Entry 3ORM (X-ray diffraction, 2.50 A resolution); this record covers chain A.

== Chain A ==
Name: Serine/threonine protein kinase
Organism: Mycobacterium tuberculosis
Notes: fragment: Kinase domain to 308)
UniProt: A5TY84 (A5TY84_MYCTA); numbering as in UniProt (aligned over 1-308)
Chain sequence (311 residues; numbered -2 to 308; the number before each row is that of its first residue; numbers below 1 keep their minus sign (Gly-2 is residue -2)):
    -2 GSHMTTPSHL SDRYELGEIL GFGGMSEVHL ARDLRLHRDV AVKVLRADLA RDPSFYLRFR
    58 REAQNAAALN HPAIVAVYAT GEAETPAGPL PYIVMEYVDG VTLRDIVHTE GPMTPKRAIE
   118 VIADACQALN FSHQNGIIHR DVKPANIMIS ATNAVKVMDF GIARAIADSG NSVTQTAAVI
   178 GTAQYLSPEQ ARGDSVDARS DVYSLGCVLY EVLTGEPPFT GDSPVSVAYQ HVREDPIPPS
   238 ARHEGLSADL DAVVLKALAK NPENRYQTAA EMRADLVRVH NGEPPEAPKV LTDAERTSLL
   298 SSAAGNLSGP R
Disordered / not traced: -2 to 9, 165-178, 290-308
Sequence notes: expression tag (-2 to 0); engineered mutation Ala76 (Asp in A5TY84)
Ion coordination: Mn2+: Asp156 (together with ATP-gamma-S)
Ligand contacts: ATP-gamma-S (AGS; phosphothiophosphoric acid-adenylate ester): Leu17, Gly18, Phe19, Gly20, Gly21, Met22, Ser23, Val25, Ala38, Lys40, Arg55, Val72, Met92, Glu93, Tyr94, Val95, Thr99, Arg101, Asp138, Lys140, Ala142, Asn143, Met145, Met155, Asp156
Curated features (UniProtKB/Swiss-Prot):
  - active site: Asp138 (Proton acceptor)
  - binding site (ATP): Leu17 to Val25, Lys40
Reported in the primary citation:
  - mutagenesis - R10A, L33D, D76A: decreased catalytic activity on rapamycin
  - mutagenesis - R10A, L33D, D76A, D138N: decreased signaling
  - conformationally variable residues (domain motion, helix shift, loop rearrangement): Lys40, Ser51 to Ala65, Glu93 to Thr99, Asp156 to Gly158, Ile159 to Ile163
  - Mn2+ coordination: Asp156
  - catalytic residues: Asp138
  - mutagenesis - D138N: abolished catalytic activity
  - post-translational modification sites: Thr171, Thr173 (citing earlier work)
  - post-translational modification sites: Thr294 (proposed by the authors, not directly observed)

== Summary ==
Chain A binds ATP-gamma-S. From UniProt: active-site residue Asp138 and 10 ATP-binding residues. The paper
reports the catalytic residue Asp138; R10A, L33D and D76A, among others, reduce signaling.
Chain A is Serine/threonine protein kinase (Mycobacterium tuberculosis); the structure, Mycobacterium
tuberculosis PknB kinase domain D76A mutant, was determined by X-ray diffraction (same publication as 3ORI and
3ORO).
